PDB entry 5GT3 | X-ray diffraction, 2.91 A resolution | chains B and J of the 10 polymer chains in the assembly

# Chain B
Name: Histone H4
Organism: Homo sapiens
UniProtKB: P62805 (H4_HUMAN); residues 1-102 here correspond to UniProt positions 2-103 (UniProt number = residue number + 1)
Sequence (102 residues; row label = number of the first residue in the row):
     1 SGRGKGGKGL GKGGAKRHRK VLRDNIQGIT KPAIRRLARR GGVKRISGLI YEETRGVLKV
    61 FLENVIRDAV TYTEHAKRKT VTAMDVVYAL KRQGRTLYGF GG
Unresolved in the structure: 1-21
Swiss-Prot annotation at these positions:
  - DNA-binding region: Lys16 to Lys20
  - modified residue: Ser1 (N-acetylserine), Arg3 (Asymmetric dimethylarginine), Lys5 (N6-(2-hydroxyisobutyryl)lysine), Lys8 (N6-(2-hydroxyisobutyryl)lysine), Lys12 (N6-(2-hydroxyisobutyryl)lysine), Lys16 (N6-(2-hydroxyisobutyryl)lysine), Lys20 (N6,N6,N6-trimethyllysine), Lys31 (N6-(2-hydroxyisobutyryl)lysine), Lys44 (N6-(2-hydroxyisobutyryl)lysine), Ser47 (Phosphoserine), Tyr51 (Phosphotyrosine), Lys59 (N6-(2-hydroxyisobutyryl)lysine), Lys77 (N6-(2-hydroxyisobutyryl)lysine), Lys79 (N6-(2-hydroxyisobutyryl)lysine), Thr80 (Phosphothreonine), Tyr88 (Phosphotyrosine), Lys91 (N6-(2-hydroxyisobutyryl)lysine)
  - cross-link (Glycyl lysine isopeptide (Lys-Gly)): Lys12 (interchain with G-Cter in SUMO2), Lys20 (interchain with G-Cter in SUMO2), Lys31 (interchain with G-Cter in SUMO2), Lys59 (interchain with G-Cter in SUMO2), Lys79 (interchain with G-Cter in SUMO2), Lys91 (interchain with G-Cter in SUMO2)

# Chain J
Molecule: 146-nt DNA strand
Organism: Homo sapiens
Sequence (146 nucleotides; numbered 147 to 292; the number before each row is that of its first residue):
   147 ATCAATATCC ACCTGCAGAT TCTACCAAAA GTGTATTTGG AAACTGCTCC ATCAAAAGGC
   207 ATGTTCAGCT GAATTCAGCT GAACATGCCT TTTGATGGAG CAGTTTCCAA ATACACTTTT
   267 GGTAGAATCT GCAGGTGGAT ATTGAT
Ion coordination: Mn2+ site 1 near DG217 (its only coordinating residue here); Mn2+ site 2 near DG267 (its only coordinating residue here); Mn2+ site 3 near DG280 (its only coordinating residue here)

# Interface between chain B and chain J
Residue-residue contacts (12; chain B residue first):
  Arg35(B) - DA228(J)  salt bridge to the phosphate
  Arg45(B) - DT226(J)  base contact
  Arg45(B) - DG227(J)  hydrogen bond to the sugar
  Arg45(B) - DA228(J)  phosphate contact
  Ile46(B) - DG227(J)  sugar contact
  Ile46(B) - DA228(J)  hydrogen bond to the phosphate
  Ser47(B) - DG227(J)  phosphate contact
  Gly48(B) - DG227(J)  hydrogen bond to the phosphate
  Arg78(B) - DA248(J)  phosphate contact
  Lys79(B) - DC247(J)  salt bridge to the phosphate
  Lys79(B) - DA248(J)  hydrogen bond to the phosphate
  Thr80(B) - DA248(J)  hydrogen bond to the phosphate
Other interface residues (no listed pair), chain B (11 interface residues in all): Arg39, Lys44, Tyr51
Other interface residues (no listed pair), chain J (6 interface residues in all): DA229

# Overview
The interface between chain B and chain J involves 11 residues on one side and 6 on the other, with 5 hydrogen
bonds and 2 salt bridges. Polar pairs include Arg45(B)-DG227(J), Ile46(B)-DA228(J) and Gly48(B)-DG227(J).
UniProt lists a DNA-binding region on chain B.
Here chain B is Histone H4 and chain J is a 146-nt DNA strand, both from Homo sapiens. Entry 5GT3 (Crystal
structure of nucleosome particle in the presence of human testis-specific histone variant, hTh2b) was
determined by X-ray diffraction together with 5GSU and 5GT0 from the same study.
